PDB entry 7ROZ | electron microscopy, 3.10 A resolution | chain A

== Chain A ==
Protein: RNA-dependent RNA polymerase 2
Organism: Arabidopsis thaliana
Notes: EC 2.7.7.48
UniProtKB: O82504 (RDR2_ARATH); numbering as in UniProt (aligned over 1-1133)
Sequence (1172 residues; numbered 1 to 1172; the number before each row is that of its first residue):
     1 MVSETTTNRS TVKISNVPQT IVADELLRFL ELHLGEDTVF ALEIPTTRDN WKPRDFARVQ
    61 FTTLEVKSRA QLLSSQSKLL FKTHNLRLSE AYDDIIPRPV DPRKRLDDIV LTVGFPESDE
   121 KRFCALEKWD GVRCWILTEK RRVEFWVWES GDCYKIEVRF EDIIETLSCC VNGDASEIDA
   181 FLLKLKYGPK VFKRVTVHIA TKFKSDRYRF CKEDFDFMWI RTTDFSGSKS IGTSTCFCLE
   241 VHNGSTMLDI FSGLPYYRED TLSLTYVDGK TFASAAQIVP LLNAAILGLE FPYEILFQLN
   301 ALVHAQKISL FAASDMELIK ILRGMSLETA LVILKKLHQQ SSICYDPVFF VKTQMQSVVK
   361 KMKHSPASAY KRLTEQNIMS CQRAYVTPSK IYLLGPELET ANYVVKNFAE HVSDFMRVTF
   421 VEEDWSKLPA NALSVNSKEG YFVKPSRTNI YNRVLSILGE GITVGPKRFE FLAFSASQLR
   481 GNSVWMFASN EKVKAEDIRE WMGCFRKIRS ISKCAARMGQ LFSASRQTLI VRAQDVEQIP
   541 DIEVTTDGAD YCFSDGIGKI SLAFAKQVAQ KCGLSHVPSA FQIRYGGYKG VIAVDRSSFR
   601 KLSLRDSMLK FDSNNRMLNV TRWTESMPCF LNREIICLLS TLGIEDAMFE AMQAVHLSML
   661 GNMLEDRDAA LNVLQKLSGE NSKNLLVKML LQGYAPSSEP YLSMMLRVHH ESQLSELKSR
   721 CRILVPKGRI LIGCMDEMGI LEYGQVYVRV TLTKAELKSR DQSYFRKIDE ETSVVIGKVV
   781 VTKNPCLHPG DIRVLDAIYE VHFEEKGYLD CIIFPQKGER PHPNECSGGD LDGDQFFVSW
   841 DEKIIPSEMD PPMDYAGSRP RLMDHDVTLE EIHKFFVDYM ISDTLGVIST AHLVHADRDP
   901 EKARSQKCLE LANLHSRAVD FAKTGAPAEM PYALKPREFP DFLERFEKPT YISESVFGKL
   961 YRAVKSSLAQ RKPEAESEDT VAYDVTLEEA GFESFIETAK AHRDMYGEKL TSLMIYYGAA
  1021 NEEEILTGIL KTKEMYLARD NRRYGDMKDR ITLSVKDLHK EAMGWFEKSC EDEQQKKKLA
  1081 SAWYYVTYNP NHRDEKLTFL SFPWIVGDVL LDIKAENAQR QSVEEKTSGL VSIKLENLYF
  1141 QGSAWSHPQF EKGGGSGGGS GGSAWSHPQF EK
Unresolved in the structure: 1-6, 46-55, 361-367, 437-439, 441, 857-860, 971-979, 1031-1045, 1071-1072, 1122-1172
Sequence notes: expression tag (1134-1172)
Ion coordination: Mg2+: Asp830, Asp832, Asp834
Swiss-Prot annotation at these positions:
  - binding site (Mg(2+)): Asp830, Asp832, Asp834
From the paper describing this entry:
  - catalytic residues: Asp830 to Asp834 (citing earlier work)
  - mutagenesis - D834G: abolished catalytic activity (citing earlier work)
  - conformationally variable residues (order/disorder transition): Ile1029 to Gly1045
  - catalytic residues: Lys923 (proposed by the authors, not directly observed)

== In short ==
The Mg2+ site is built by Asp830, Asp832 and Asp834. From UniProt: 3 Mg2+-binding residues. From the paper:
catalytic residues Asp830 and Lys923; D834G abolishes catalytic activity.
Chain A is RNA-dependent RNA polymerase 2 (Arabidopsis thaliana); the structure, Structure of RNA-dependent
RNA polymerase 2 (RDR2) from Arabidopsis thaliana, was determined by electron microscopy, deposited together
with 7RQS.
